PDB entry 7XW9 | electron microscopy, 2.70 A resolution | chains B and S of the 6 polymer chains in the assembly

== Chain B ==
Molecule: Guanine nucleotide-binding protein G(I)/G(S)/G(T) subunit beta-1
From: Rattus norvegicus
UniProtKB: P54311 (GBB1_RAT); residues 2-340 here = UniProt positions 2-340
Sequence (345 residues; numbered -4 to 340; the number before each row is that of its first residue; numbers below 1 keep their minus sign (Met-4 is residue -4)):
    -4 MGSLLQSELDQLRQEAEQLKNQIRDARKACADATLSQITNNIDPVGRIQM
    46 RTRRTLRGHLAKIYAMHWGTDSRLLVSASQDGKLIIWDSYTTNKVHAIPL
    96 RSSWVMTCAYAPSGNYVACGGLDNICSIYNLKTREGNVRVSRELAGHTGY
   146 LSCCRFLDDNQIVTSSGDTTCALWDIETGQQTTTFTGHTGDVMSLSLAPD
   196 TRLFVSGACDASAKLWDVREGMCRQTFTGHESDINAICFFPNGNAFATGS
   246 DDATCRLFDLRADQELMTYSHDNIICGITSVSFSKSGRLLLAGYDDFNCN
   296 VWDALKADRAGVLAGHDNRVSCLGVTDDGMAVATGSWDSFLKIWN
Disordered / not traced: -4 to 2
Construct notes: initiating methionine (-4); expression tag (-3 to 1)
UniProt features mapped onto this chain:
  - modified residue: Ser2 (N-acetylserine), His266 (Phosphohistidine)

== Chain S ==
Molecule: single Fab chain (svFv16)
From: synthetic construct
Notes: antibody fragment or engineered binder
Sequence (269 residues; numbered 1 to 257 plus 15 insertion-coded residues; 3 numbers in that range are skipped by the numbering (no residue carries them; nothing is unmodelled there); the number before each row is that of its first residue; a row labelled like 120A-120O holds insertion residues (120A, then the next letters in order)):
     1 DVQLVESGGGLVQPGGSRKLSCSASGFAFSSFGMHWVRQAPEKGLEWVAY
    51 ISSGSGTIYYADTVKGRFTISRDDPKNTLFLQMTSLRSEDTAMYYCVRSI
   101 YYYGSSPFDFWGQGTTLTVS
120A-120O SGGGGSGGGGSGGGG
   124 SDIVMTQATSSVPVTPGESVSISCRSSKSLLHSNGNTYLYWFLQRPGQSP
   174 QLLIYRMSNLASGVPDRFSGSGSGTAFTLTISRLEAEDVGVYYCMQHLEY
   224 PLTFGAGTKLELKGSLEVLFQGPAAAHHHHHHHH
Disordered / not traced: 1, 120A-120O, 236-257
Disulfides: Cys147-Cys217

== How chain B and chain S interact ==
Residue-residue contacts - 12 pairs, chain B then chain S:
  Asp66(B) - Tyr103(S)
  Arg68(B) - Tyr103(S)
  Leu69(B) - Tyr103(S)  hydrophobic
  Val90(B) - Tyr102(S)  hydrophobic
  Arg129(B) - Val2(S)
  Arg129(B) - Arg98(S)  hydrogen bond (backbone-side chain)
  Glu130(B) - Gly26(S)
  Glu130(B) - Phe27(S)
  Glu130(B) - Ala28(S)  hydrogen bond (backbone-backbone)
  Glu130(B) - Phe32(S)
  Gly131(B) - Phe32(S)
  Gly131(B) - Ile100(S)
Also at the interface, not in a pair above, chain B (10 interface residues in all): His91, Leu126, Asn132
Also at the interface, not in a pair above, chain S (10 interface residues in all): Phe110

== Summary ==
Chain B and chain S each contribute 10 residues to their interface; the contacts include 2 hydrogen bonds.
Among the polar pairs are Arg129(B)-Arg98(S) and Glu130(B)-Ala28(S).
Chain B is Guanine nucleotide-binding protein G(I)/G(S)/G(T) subunit beta-1 (Rattus norvegicus) and chain S is
single Fab chain (svFv16) (synthetic construct); the structure, Cryo-EM structure of the TRH-bound human
TRHR-Gq complex, was determined by electron microscopy.
